Entry 5BN3 (X-ray diffraction, 2.00 A resolution); this record covers chains A and B.

[Chain A]
Name: V-type ATP synthase alpha chain
Source organism: Nanoarchaeum equitans Kin4-M
Notes: EC 3.6.3.14
UniProt: Q74MJ7 (VATA_NANEQ); numbering as in UniProt (aligned over 1-570)
Chain sequence (570 residues; each row starts with the number of its first residue):
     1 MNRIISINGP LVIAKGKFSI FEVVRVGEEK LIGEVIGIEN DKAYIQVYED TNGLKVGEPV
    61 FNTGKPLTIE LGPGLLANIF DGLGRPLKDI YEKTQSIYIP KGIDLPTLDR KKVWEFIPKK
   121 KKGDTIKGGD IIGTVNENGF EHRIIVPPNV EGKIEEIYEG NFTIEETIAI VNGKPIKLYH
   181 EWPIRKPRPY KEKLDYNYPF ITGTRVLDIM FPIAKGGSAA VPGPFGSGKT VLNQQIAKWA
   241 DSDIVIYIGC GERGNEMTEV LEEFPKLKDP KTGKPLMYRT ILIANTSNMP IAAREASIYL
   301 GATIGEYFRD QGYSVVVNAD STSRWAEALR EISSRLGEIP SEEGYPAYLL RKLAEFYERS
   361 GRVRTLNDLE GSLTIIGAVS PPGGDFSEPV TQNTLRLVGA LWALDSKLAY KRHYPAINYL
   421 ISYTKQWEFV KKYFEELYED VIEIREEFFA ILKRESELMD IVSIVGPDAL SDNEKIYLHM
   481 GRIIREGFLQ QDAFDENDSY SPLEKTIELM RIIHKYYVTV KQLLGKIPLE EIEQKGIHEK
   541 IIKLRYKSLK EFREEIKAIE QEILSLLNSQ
Disordered / not traced: 467-468, 526, 567-570
Curated features (UniProtKB/Swiss-Prot):
  - binding site (ATP): G223 to T230
Bound ions: Mg2+ site 1: T230 (together with ADP); Mg2+ site 2: V315, S372, T374
Residues lining bound ligands:
  - ADP (adenosine-5'-diphosphate): P224, F225, G226, S227, G228, K229, T230, V231, Y414, P415, Q491, D492, A493, F494
  - 1,4-diethylene dioxide (DIO), molecule 1: N138, G139, F140, D269, T272, K274, P275, Y278, R279
  - 1,4-diethylene dioxide (DIO), molecule 2: F386, Q392, L395, L401, I421
  - 1,4-diethylene dioxide (DIO), molecule 3: D405, K407, L408, N418, Y419
  - 1,4-diethylene dioxide (DIO), molecule 4: R445, E446, F449
From the paper describing this entry:
  - binding site for ADP: G226, G228, K229, T230, V231, Q491, A493
  - catalytic residues: E256 (by similarity / conservation)

[Chain B]
Name: NEQ263
Source organism: Nanoarchaeum equitans Kin4-M
UniProt: Q74MS5 (Q74MS5_NANEQ); numbering as in UniProt (aligned over 1-416)
Chain sequence (416 residues; each row starts with the number of its first residue):
     1 MPSIKPPLIA VELENPMLGE VIDLEETKAI VIAAYENKAL ALLFDYYTGE IKQINRQGNT
    61 YKIAVSEDYI GGIFNGFGEP IKGPKPYPED YRDINGLAIN PYARKVPNEI LYTGISSIDV
   121 AHPLLKGQKI AIFSPPGLPM ERLALQIARN VAKDKTIIFA AIGVPSDIYK MFIDEFINTK
   181 AIMNSAIFIS KADSSPIEKI YTPRVALTLA EYLAFEKNRD VLVLMLDMTN YADALREIST
   241 LRKEIPSRRG YPAYLYTDLA SIYERSGLTS KGSITLIPML TMPGNDITHV VPDLTGYITE
   301 GQYVLSQDLH SKNIYPPIDL LKSLSRLAKN GMSKKHKKYA DILIKSYAKG LEARDIATIV
   361 GEDSLSKEDK AYLKFAELVE KEFIKQDYYE YRSIEKSFEI IDSILSQSGL PYSPIQ
Disordered / not traced: 1, 52, 363-364, 412-416
Residues lining bound ligands:
  - ADP (adenosine-5'-diphosphate): L324, S325, R326
  - 1,4-diethylene dioxide (DIO), molecule 1: S66, E67, Y212, K217
  - 1,4-diethylene dioxide (DIO), molecule 2: I110, Y112, G331, M332, S333, H336
  - 1,4-diethylene dioxide (DIO), molecule 3: P136, P283, G284, N285, Q307
  - 1,4-diethylene dioxide (DIO), molecule 4: H310, S311, N313
From the paper describing this entry:
  - binding site for ADP: R326
  - catalytic residues: R326 (by similarity / conservation)

[Interface between chain A and chain B]
Pairs across the interface - 110 pairs, chain A then chain B:
  I5(A) with Y35(B); E36(B), hydrogen bond (backbone-backbone)
  S6(A) with A34(B), hydrogen bond (side chain-backbone); Y35(B)
  I7(A) with L18(B), hydrophobic; A34(B), hydrogen bond (backbone-backbone)
  K15(A) with E36(B), salt bridge
  K42(A) with Y35(B)
  T51(A) with L18(B)
  N52(A) with L18(B); G19(B); T60(B); N95(B)
  G53(A) with M17(B); L18(B), hydrogen bond (backbone-backbone); T60(B)
  L54(A) with M17(B); L18(B), hydrogen bond (backbone-backbone)
  K55(A) with N15(B); P16(B); M17(B)
  V56(A) with P16(B), hydrogen bond (backbone-backbone); E36(B)
  G57(A) with N15(B)
  L87(A) with N100(B), hydrogen bond (backbone-side chain); P101(B), hydrophobic
  K88(A) with Y102(B)
  Y91(A) with N100(B); Y102(B), hydrophobic; A103(B), hydrophobic
  I97(A) with I99(B); N100(B), hydrogen bond (backbone-backbone); A103(B), hydrophobic; F215(B), hydrophobic
  Y98(A) with L97(B); A98(B); I99(B), hydrophobic; E211(B); F215(B)
  I99(A) with L97(B); A98(B), hydrogen bond (backbone-backbone); N100(B)
  G223(A) with Y297(B), hydrogen bond (backbone-side chain)
  P224(A) with Y297(B)
  F225(A) with D293(B); G296(B); Y297(B); Q302(B); R326(B)
  G226(A) with R326(B)
  G251(A) with Y256(B), hydrogen bond (backbone-side chain)
  E252(A) with Y256(B)
  R253(A) with E264(B); G296(B), hydrogen bond (side chain-backbone); Y297(B), hydrogen bond (side chain-backbone); I298(B), hydrogen bond (side chain-backbone); T299(B), hydrogen bond (side chain-backbone); E300(B); R326(B)
  G254(A) with P101(B); R104(B); E264(B), hydrogen bond (backbone-side chain)
  N255(A) with R104(B); V106(B); P107(B); E300(B), hydrogen bond
  T258(A) with P101(B), hydrogen bond (side chain-backbone); R104(B); V106(B)
  E259(A) with V106(B)
  E262(A) with K105(B); V106(B), hydrogen bond (side chain-backbone)
  S287(A) with Y256(B); T257(B); A260(B); E264(B)
  N288(A) with A98(B); A260(B); S261(B); E264(B)
  I291(A) with T257(B)
  R294(A) with Y256(B); T257(B), hydrogen bond
  R324(A) with Y256(B), hydrogen bond; Y297(B)
  E327(A) with A253(B); Y254(B); Y256(B); T257(B), hydrogen bond
  R330(A) with R248(B); A253(B)
  E331(A) with Y254(B)
  S334(A) with I245(B)
  R335(A) with E244(B), salt bridge; Y254(B)
  E338(A) with I245(B)
  P340(A) with I245(B), hydrophobic
  S380(A) with Y297(B)
  P381(A) with Y297(B), hydrogen bond (backbone-side chain)
  P382(A) with R248(B); D293(B)
  G383(A) with D293(B), hydrogen bond (backbone-side chain)
  Y410(A) with L321(B); K322(B)
  K411(A) with K345(B)
  R412(A) with H122(B); L321(B), hydrogen bond (side chain-backbone); S323(B), hydrogen bond (side chain-backbone); I344(B); K345(B)
Also at the interface, not in a pair above, chain A (57 interface residues in all): I13, I79, I90, K229, M257, L261, M289, G337
Also at the interface, not in a pair above, chain B (63 interface residues in all): D93, K129, F133, S247, L255, T269, I287, T288, P292, D319, L320, L324, L327, A348, L351, E352

[Overview]
57 residues of chain A and 63 residues of chain B are in contact, with 26 hydrogen bonds and 2 salt bridges.
Polar contacts include K15(A)-E36(B), R335(A)-E244(B) and S6(A)-A34(B). From the paper: catalytic residues
E256(A) and R326(B); a binding site for ADP at G226(A), G228(A) and R326(B) among others.
Here chain A is V-type ATP synthase alpha chain and chain B is NEQ263, both from Nanoarchaeum equitans Kin4-M.
Entry 5BN3 (Structure of a unique ATP synthase NeqA-NeqB in complex with ADP from Nanoarcheaum equitans) was
determined by X-ray diffraction, deposited together with 5BN4, 5BN5 and 5BO5.
